PDB entry 6WWL | electron microscopy, 3.10 A resolution | chains A and B of the 6 polymer chains in the assembly

[Chain A]
Molecule: Tubulin alpha-1B chain
From: Sus scrofa
UniProtKB: Q2XVP4 (TBA1B_PIG); numbering as in UniProt (aligned over 1-451)
Sequence (451 residues; each row starts with the number of its first residue):
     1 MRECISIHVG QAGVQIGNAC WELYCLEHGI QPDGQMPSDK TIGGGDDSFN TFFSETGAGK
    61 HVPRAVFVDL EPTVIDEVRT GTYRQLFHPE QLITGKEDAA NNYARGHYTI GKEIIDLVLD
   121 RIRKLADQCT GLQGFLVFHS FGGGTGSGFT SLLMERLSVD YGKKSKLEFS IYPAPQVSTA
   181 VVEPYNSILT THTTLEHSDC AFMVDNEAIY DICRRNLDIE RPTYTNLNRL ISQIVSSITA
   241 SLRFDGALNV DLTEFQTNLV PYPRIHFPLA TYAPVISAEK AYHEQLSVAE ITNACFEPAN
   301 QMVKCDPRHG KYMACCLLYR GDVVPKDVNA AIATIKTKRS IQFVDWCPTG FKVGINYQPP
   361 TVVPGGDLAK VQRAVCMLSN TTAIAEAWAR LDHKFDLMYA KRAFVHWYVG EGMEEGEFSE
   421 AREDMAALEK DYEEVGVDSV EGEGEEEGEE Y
Not modelled in the structure: 441-451
Metal / ion sites: Mg2+: Glu-71, Asp-98 (together with GTP)
Ligand contacts: GTP (guanosine-5'-triphosphate): Gly-10, Gln-11, Ala-12, Gln-15, Asp-69, Glu-71, Asp-98, Ala-99, Ala-100, Asn-101, Ser-140, Gly-142, Gly-143, Gly-144, Thr-145, Gly-146, Ile-171, Thr-179, Glu-183, Asn-206, Tyr-224, Asn-228, Ile-231
Curated features (UniProtKB/Swiss-Prot):
  - motif: Met-1 to Cys-4 (MREC motif)
  - active site: Glu-254
  - binding site (GTP): Gly-10, Gln-11, Ala-12, Gln-15, Glu-71, Ala-99, Ser-140, Gly-143, Gly-144, Thr-145, Gly-146, Thr-179, Glu-183, Asn-206, Tyr-224, Asn-228, Leu-252
  - binding site (Mg(2+)): Glu-71
  - site: Tyr-451 (Involved in polymerization)
  - modified residue: Lys-40 (N6,N6,N6-trimethyllysine), Ser-48 (Phosphoserine), Ser-232 (Phosphoserine), Tyr-282 (3'-nitrotyrosine), Arg-339 (Omega-N-methylarginine), Ser-439 (Phosphoserine), Glu-443 (5-glutamyl polyglutamate), Glu-445 (5-glutamyl polyglutamate), Tyr-451 (3'-nitrotyrosine)
  - cross-link (Glycyl lysine isopeptide (Lys-Gly)): Lys-326 (interchain with G-Cter in ubiquitin), Lys-370 (interchain with G-Cter in ubiquitin)

[Chain B]
Molecule: Tubulin beta-2B chain
From: Sus scrofa
UniProtKB: A0A287AGU7 (A0A287AGU7_PIG); residue numbers follow UniProt; this construct covers 1-445
Sequence (445 residues; each row starts with the number of its first residue):
     1 MREIVHIQAG QCGNQIGAKF WEVISDEHGI DPTGSYHGDS DLQLERINVY YNEATGNKYV
    61 PRAILVDLEP GTMDSVRSGP FGQIFRPDNF VFGQSGAGNN WAKGHYTEGA ELVDSVLDVV
   121 RKESESCDCL QGFQLTHSLG GGTGSGMGTL LISKIREEYP DRIMNTFSVM PSPKVSDTVV
   181 EPYNATLSVH QLVENTDETY CIDNEALYDI CFRTLKLTTP TYGDLNHLVS ATMSGVTTCL
   241 RFPGQLNADL RKLAVNMVPF PRLHFFMPGF APLTSRGSQQ YRALTVPELT QQMFDSKNMM
   301 AACDPRHGRY LTVAAIFRGR MSMKEVDEQM LNVQNKNSSY FVEWIPNNVK TAVCDIPPRG
   361 LKMSATFIGN STAIQELFKR ISEQFTAMFR RKAFLHWYTG EGMDEMEFTE AESNMNDLVS
   421 EYQQYQDATA DEQGEFEEEE GEDEA
Not modelled in the structure: 430-445
Ligand contacts:
  - GDP (guanosine-5'-diphosphate): Gly-10, Gln-11, Cys-12, Gln-15, Asn-99, Ser-138, Gly-141, Gly-142, Thr-143, Gly-144, Asp-177, Thr-178, Glu-181, Asn-204, Tyr-222, Leu-225, Asn-226
  - GTP (guanosine-5'-triphosphate): Gln-245, Leu-246, Lys-252
  - taxol (TA1): Glu-22, Val-23, Asp-26, Glu-27, Leu-215, Leu-217, Asp-224, His-227, Leu-228, Ala-231, Ser-234, Phe-270, Pro-272, Leu-273, Thr-274, Ser-275, Arg-276, Arg-318, Pro-358, Arg-359, Gly-360, Leu-361

[How chain A and chain B interact]
Residue-residue contacts (72):
  Gln-11(A) with Gly-244(B), hydrogen bond (side chain-backbone); Gln-245(B), hydrogen bond (side chain-backbone); Leu-246(B); Asn-247(B)
  Gln-15(A) with Gln-245(B)
  Glu-71(A) with Asn-247(B)
  Pro-72(A) with Arg-2(B); Arg-46(B)
  Thr-73(A) with Arg-2(B); Leu-240(B); Asn-247(B), hydrogen bond
  Asp-76(A) with Arg-46(B), salt bridge
  Glu-77(A) with Pro-243(B)
  Gly-95(A) with Met-1(B)
  Lys-96(A) with Met-1(B); Arg-2(B); Cys-129(B)
  Glu-97(A) with Cys-129(B), hydrogen bond; Leu-130(B); Gln-131(B)
  Ala-100(A) with Arg-251(B); Val-255(B)
  Asn-101(A) with Lys-252(B); Asn-256(B), hydrogen bond
  Arg-105(A) with Arg-251(B)
  Gln-176(A) with Asn-335(B)
  Val-177(A) with Asp-327(B)
  Ser-178(A) with Asn-347(B), hydrogen bond
  Thr-179(A) with Leu-246(B); Asp-327(B); Lys-350(B); Thr-351(B)
  Ala-180(A) with Asn-256(B); Asn-347(B), hydrogen bond (backbone-side chain)
  Val-181(A) with Asn-256(B), hydrogen bond (backbone-side chain); Asn-347(B); Asn-348(B); Val-349(B)
  Val-182(A) with Val-255(B), hydrophobic; Asn-256(B)
  Tyr-210(A) with Met-323(B); Lys-324(B); Asp-327(B)
  Glu-220(A) with Lys-324(B)
  Arg-221(A) with Ser-322(B); Glu-325(B), salt bridge
  Pro-222(A) with Ser-322(B), hydrogen bond (backbone-side chain); Met-323(B); Lys-324(B)
  Thr-223(A) with Gln-245(B); Met-321(B)
  Tyr-224(A) with Gln-245(B); Leu-246(B); Met-323(B), hydrophobic
  Lys-394(A) with Pro-346(B)
  Leu-397(A) with Glu-343(B); Trp-344(B), hydrophobic
  Met-398(A) with Trp-344(B); Pro-346(B)
  Lys-401(A) with Phe-260(B); Trp-344(B)
  Ala-403(A) with Trp-344(B), hydrophobic
  Phe-404(A) with Val-255(B); Asn-256(B); Pro-259(B), hydrogen bond (backbone-backbone)
  His-406(A) with Val-258(B); Pro-259(B), hydrogen bond (side chain-backbone); Phe-260(B); Pro-261(B)
  Trp-407(A) with Ala-254(B); Val-255(B), hydrophobic; Val-258(B), hydrogen bond (side chain-backbone)
Other interface residues (no listed pair), chain A (40 interface residues in all): Val-74, Thr-80, Asp-98, Asn-102, Arg-214, Arg-402
Other interface residues (no listed pair), chain B (44 interface residues in all): Leu-42, Glu-45, Asp-197, Cys-239, Asp-249, Met-257, Thr-312, Leu-331

[Overview]
40 residues of chain A and 44 residues of chain B are in contact, with 12 hydrogen bonds and 2 salt bridges.
Among the polar pairs are Asp-76(A)/Arg-46(B), Arg-221(A)/Glu-325(B) and Gln-11(A)/Gly-244(B). GTP is bound
between chain A and chain B.
Chain A is Tubulin alpha-1B chain and chain B is Tubulin beta-2B chain, both from Sus scrofa; the structure,
KIF14[391-755] dimer two-heads-bound state - AMP-PNP in complex with a microtubule, was determined by electron
microscopy (same publication as 6WWE, 6WWF, 6WWG, 6WWH, 6WWI, 6WWJ and 13 further entries).
